PDB entry 9J6Z | electron microscopy, 3.02 A resolution | chains 6 and p of the 7 polymer chains in the assembly

# Chain 6 (and p)
Molecule: Capsid protein
Organism: Adeno-associated virus - 8
Notes: chain p of this document is another copy of the same molecule, construct and numbering; everything in this record applies to it too
UniProtKB: Q8JQF8 (Q8JQF8_9VIRU); residues 1-738 here = UniProt positions 1-738
Sequence (738 residues; each row starts with the number of its first residue):
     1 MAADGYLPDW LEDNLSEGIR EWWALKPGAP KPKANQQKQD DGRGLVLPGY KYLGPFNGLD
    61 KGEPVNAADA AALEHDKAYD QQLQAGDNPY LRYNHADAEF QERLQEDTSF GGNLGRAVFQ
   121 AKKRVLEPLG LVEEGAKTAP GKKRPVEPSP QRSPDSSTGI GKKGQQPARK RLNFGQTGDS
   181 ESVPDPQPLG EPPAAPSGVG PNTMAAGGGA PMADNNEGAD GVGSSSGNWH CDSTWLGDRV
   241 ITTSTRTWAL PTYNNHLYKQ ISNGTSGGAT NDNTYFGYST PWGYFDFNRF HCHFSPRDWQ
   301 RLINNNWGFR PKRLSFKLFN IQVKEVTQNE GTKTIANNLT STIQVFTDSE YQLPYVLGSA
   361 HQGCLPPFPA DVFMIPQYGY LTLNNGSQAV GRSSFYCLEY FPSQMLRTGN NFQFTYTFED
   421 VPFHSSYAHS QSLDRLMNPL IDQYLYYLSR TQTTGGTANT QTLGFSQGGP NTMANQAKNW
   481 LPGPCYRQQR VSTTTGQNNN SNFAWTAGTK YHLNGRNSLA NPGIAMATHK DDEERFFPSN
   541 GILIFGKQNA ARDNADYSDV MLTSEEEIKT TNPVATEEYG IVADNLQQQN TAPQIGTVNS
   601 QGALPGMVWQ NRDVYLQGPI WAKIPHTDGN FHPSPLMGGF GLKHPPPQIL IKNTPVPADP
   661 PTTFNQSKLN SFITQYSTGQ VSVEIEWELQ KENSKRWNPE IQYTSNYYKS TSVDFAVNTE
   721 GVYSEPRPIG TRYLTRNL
Unresolved in the structure: 1-228, 250-274, 319-345, 383-393, 404-412, 454-460, 513-516, 586-592, 651-679 (chain p: 1-252, 267-268, 283-347, 363-376, 403-420, 426-482, 490-503, 527-537, 545-596, 616-617, 646-662, 671-738)

# Chain 6 / chain p interface
Contacting residue pairs - 61 pairs, chain 6 then chain p:
  W229(6) - E399(p)  hydrogen bond (side chain-backbone)
  W229(6) - F401(p)
  W229(6) - P402(p)
  C231(6) - E399(p)
  C231(6) - Y400(p)
  C231(6) - F401(p)  hydrogen bond (backbone-backbone)
  C231(6) - P402(p)
  D232(6) - P402(p)
  S233(6) - Y400(p)
  A249(6) - L669(p)  hydrophobic
  S295(6) - Y400(p)  hydrogen bond
  D298(6) - Y400(p)  hydrogen bond
  Q362(6) - F664(p)
  Q362(6) - Q666(p)
  G363(6) - F664(p)
  F368(6) - Y258(p)  hydrophobic
  F368(6) - F395(p)  hydrophobic
  F368(6) - C397(p)  hydrophobic
  P369(6) - C397(p)
  P369(6) - E399(p)
  A370(6) - Y258(p)  hydrophobic
  A370(6) - E399(p)
  D371(6) - K668(p)  salt bridge
  V372(6) - K668(p)
  V372(6) - L669(p)  hydrogen bond (backbone-backbone)
  M374(6) - T663(p)
  M374(6) - F664(p)
  M374(6) - N665(p)
  P376(6) - F664(p)  hydrophobic
  S705(6) - G391(p)
  N706(6) - G391(p)
  Y707(6) - V390(p)
  Y707(6) - G391(p)  hydrogen bond (backbone-backbone)
  Y707(6) - R392(p)  hydrogen bond
  K709(6) - N385(p)
  K709(6) - Q388(p)
  K709(6) - A389(p)
  S710(6) - Q388(p)
  S710(6) - A389(p)  hydrogen bond (backbone-backbone)
  T711(6) - Q260(p)  hydrogen bond (backbone-side chain)
  T711(6) - F276(p)
  T711(6) - Q388(p)
  S712(6) - Q260(p)
  V713(6) - F276(p)  hydrophobic
  V713(6) - Y278(p)
  V713(6) - A389(p)  hydrophobic
  V713(6) - S393(p)
  A716(6) - Y278(p)
  A716(6) - F395(p)  hydrophobic
  V717(6) - Y258(p)
  V717(6) - Q260(p)
  V717(6) - Y278(p)
  V717(6) - F395(p)  hydrophobic
  N718(6) - Y258(p)
  N718(6) - Q260(p)  hydrogen bond (backbone-backbone)
  T719(6) - K259(p)
  T719(6) - Q260(p)
  E720(6) - L257(p)
  G721(6) - L257(p)
  G721(6) - Y258(p)
  G721(6) - K668(p)  hydrogen bond (backbone-side chain)
Interface residues without a listed pair, chain 6 (36 interface residues in all): H230, F373, I375, Y708, F715, V722
Interface residues without a listed pair, chain p (26 interface residues in all): H256

# In short
The interface between chain 6 and chain p involves 36 residues on one side and 26 on the other, with 11
hydrogen bonds and 1 salt bridge. Polar pairs include D371(6)-K668(p), W229(6)-E399(p) and S295(6)-Y400(p).
Chain 6 and chain p are both Capsid protein (Adeno-associated virus - 8); the structure, Structure of AAV8 in
complex with its receptor, was determined by electron microscopy (same publication as 9J7K and 9J7L).
